PDB entry 2JA6 | X-ray diffraction, 4.00 A resolution | chains B and C of the 15 polymer chains in the assembly

Chain B:
Molecule: DNA-directed RNA polymerase II 140 kDa polypeptide
Organism: Saccharomyces cerevisiae
Notes: EC 2.7.7.6
UniProtKB: P08518 (RPB2_YEAST); numbering as in UniProt (aligned over 1-1224)
Amino-acid sequence (1224 residues; numbered 1 to 1224; the number before each row is that of its first residue):
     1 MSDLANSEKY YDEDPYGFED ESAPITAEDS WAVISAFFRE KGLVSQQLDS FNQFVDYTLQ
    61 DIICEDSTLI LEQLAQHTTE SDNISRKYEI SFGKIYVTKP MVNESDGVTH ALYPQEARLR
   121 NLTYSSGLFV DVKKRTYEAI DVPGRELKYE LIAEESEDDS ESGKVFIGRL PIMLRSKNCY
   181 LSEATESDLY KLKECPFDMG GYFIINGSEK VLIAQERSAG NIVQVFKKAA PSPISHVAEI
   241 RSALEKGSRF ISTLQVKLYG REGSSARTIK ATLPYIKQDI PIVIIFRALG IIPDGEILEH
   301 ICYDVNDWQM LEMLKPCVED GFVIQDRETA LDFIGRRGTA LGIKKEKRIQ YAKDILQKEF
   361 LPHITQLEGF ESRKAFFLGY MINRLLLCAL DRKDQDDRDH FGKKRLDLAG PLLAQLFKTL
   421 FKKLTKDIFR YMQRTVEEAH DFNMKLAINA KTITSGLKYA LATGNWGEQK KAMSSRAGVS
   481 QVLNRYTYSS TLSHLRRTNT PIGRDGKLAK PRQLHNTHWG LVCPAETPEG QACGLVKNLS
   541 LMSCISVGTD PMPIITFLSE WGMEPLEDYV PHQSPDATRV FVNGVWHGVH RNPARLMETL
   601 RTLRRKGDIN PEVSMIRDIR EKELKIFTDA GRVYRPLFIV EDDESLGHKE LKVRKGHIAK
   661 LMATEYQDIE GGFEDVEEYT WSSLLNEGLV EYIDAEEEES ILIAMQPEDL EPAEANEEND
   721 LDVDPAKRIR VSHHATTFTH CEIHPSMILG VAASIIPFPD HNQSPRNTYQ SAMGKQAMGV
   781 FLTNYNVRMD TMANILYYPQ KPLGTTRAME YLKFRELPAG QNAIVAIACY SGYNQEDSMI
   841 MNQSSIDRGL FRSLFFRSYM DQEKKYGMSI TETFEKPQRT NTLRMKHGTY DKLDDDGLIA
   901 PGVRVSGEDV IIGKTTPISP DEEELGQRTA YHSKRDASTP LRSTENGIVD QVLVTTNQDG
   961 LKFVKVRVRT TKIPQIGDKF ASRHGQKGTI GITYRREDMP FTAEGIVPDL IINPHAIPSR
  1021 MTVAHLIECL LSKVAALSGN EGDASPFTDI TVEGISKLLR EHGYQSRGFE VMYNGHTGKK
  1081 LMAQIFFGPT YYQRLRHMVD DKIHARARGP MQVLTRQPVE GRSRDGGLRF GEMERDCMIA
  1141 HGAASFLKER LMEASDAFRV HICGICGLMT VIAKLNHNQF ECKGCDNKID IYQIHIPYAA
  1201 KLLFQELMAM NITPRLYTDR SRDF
Disordered / not traced: 1-17, 71-89, 134-163, 438-445, 503-509, 669-677, 716-721, 920-932
Ion coordination: Zn2+: Cys1163, Cys1166, Cys1182, Cys1185

Chain C:
Molecule: DNA-directed RNA polymerase II 45KDA polypeptide
Organism: Saccharomyces cerevisiae
Notes: EC 2.7.7.6
UniProtKB: P16370 (RPB3_YEAST); numbering as in UniProt (aligned over 1-318)
Amino-acid sequence (318 residues; row label = number of the first residue in the row):
     1 MSEEGPQVKI REASKDNVDF ILSNVDLAMA NSLRRVMIAE IPTLAIDSVE VETNTTVLAD
    61 EFIAHRLGLI PLQSMDIEQL EYSRDCFCED HCDKCSVVLT LQAFGESEST TNVYSKDLVI
   121 VSNLMGRNIG HPIIQDKEGN GVLICKLRKG QELKLTCVAK KGIAKEHAKW GPAAAIEFEY
   181 DPWNKLKHTD YWYEQDSAKE WPQSKNCEYE DPPNEGDPFD YKAQADTFYM NVESVGSIPV
   241 DQVVVRGIDT LQKKVASILL ALTQMDQDKV NFASGDNNTA SNMLGSNEDV MMTGAEQDPY
   301 SNASQMGNTG SGGYDNAW
Disordered / not traced: 1, 269-318
Ion coordination: Zn2+: Cys86, Cys88, Cys95
Swiss-Prot annotation at these positions:
  - binding site (Zn(2+)): Cys86, Cys88, Cys92, Cys95
  - modified residue: Ser2 (N-acetylserine)
  - natural variant: Ala30 (A30D: In mutant RPB3-1)
  - mutagenesis: Lys9 (K9E: Transcript termination readthrough)

How chain B and chain C interact:
Residue-residue contacts - 72 pairs, chain B then chain C:
  Tyr797(B) - Glu61(C)
  Tyr797(B) - Phe62(C)
  Tyr798(B) - Phe62(C)  hydrophobic
  Tyr798(B) - Arg66(C)  hydrogen bond
  Asp847(B) - His65(C)  hydrogen bond (backbone-side chain)
  Asp847(B) - His167(C)  salt bridge
  Asp847(B) - Ala168(C)
  Arg848(B) - His65(C)
  Arg848(B) - Leu69(C)
  Arg848(B) - Ala168(C)
  Gly849(B) - His65(C)
  Arg852(B) - His65(C)
  Arg969(B) - Ala59(C)
  Arg969(B) - Asp60(C)  salt bridge
  Arg969(B) - Glu61(C)  salt bridge
  Thr971(B) - Glu61(C)  hydrogen bond
  Arg995(B) - Lys165(C)
  Arg996(B) - Arg34(C)  hydrogen bond (backbone-side chain)
  Arg996(B) - Ile38(C)
  Arg996(B) - Ala173(C)
  Arg996(B) - Ala174(C)
  Arg996(B) - Ala175(C)
  Arg996(B) - Ile176(C)
  Glu997(B) - Arg34(C)
  Glu997(B) - Arg35(C)  hydrogen bond (backbone-side chain)
  Glu997(B) - Ala39(C)
  Asp998(B) - Arg35(C)  salt bridge
  Phe1001(B) - Arg34(C)
  Phe1001(B) - Phe178(C)  hydrophobic
  Ala1003(B) - Glu177(C)
  Ala1003(B) - Phe178(C)  hydrogen bond (backbone-backbone)
  Ala1003(B) - Glu179(C)
  Glu1004(B) - Glu177(C)
  Gly1005(B) - Ile176(C)
  Arg1060(B) - Lys199(C)
  Arg1060(B) - Pro202(C)
  Gly1063(B) - Pro202(C)
  Gln1065(B) - Glu200(C)
  Gln1065(B) - Trp201(C)
  Arg1067(B) - Trp192(C)
  Arg1067(B) - Glu194(C)  salt bridge
  Phe1069(B) - Trp192(C)
  Phe1069(B) - Trp201(C)  hydrophobic
  Glu1070(B) - Trp201(C)
  Tyr1073(B) - Phe178(C)
  Tyr1073(B) - Glu179(C)
  Tyr1073(B) - Tyr180(C)  hydrophobic
  Gly1075(B) - Asn31(C)
  Gly1075(B) - Arg34(C)
  Gly1075(B) - Arg35(C)  hydrogen bond (backbone-side chain)
  His1076(B) - Asn31(C)  hydrogen bond (backbone-side chain)
  Thr1077(B) - Asn31(C)  hydrogen bond (backbone-side chain)
  Gly1078(B) - Leu27(C)
  Gly1078(B) - Asn31(C)
  Gly1078(B) - Phe178(C)
  Gly1078(B) - Tyr180(C)
  Lys1079(B) - Leu27(C)
  Lys1079(B) - Tyr180(C)
  Lys1079(B) - His188(C)
  Lys1080(B) - Tyr180(C)  hydrogen bond (side chain-backbone)
  Lys1080(B) - Asp181(C)  hydrogen bond (side chain-backbone)
  Lys1080(B) - His188(C)
  Lys1080(B) - Thr189(C)
  Leu1081(B) - Thr189(C)
  Met1082(B) - Lys187(C)
  Met1082(B) - His188(C)
  Met1082(B) - Thr189(C)
  Met1082(B) - Asp190(C)  hydrogen bond (backbone-backbone)
  Gln1084(B) - Thr189(C)
  Gln1084(B) - Asp190(C)
  Gln1084(B) - Tyr191(C)  hydrogen bond (side chain-backbone)
  Gln1084(B) - Trp201(C)
Interface residues without a listed pair, chain B (39 interface residues in all): Tyr785, Asn786, Ser844, Thr970, Met999, Tyr1064, Val1071
Interface residues without a listed pair, chain C (39 interface residues in all): Ala28, Val57, Asn184

Overview:
The chain B/chain C interface involves 39 residues from each chain; the contacts include 13 hydrogen bonds and
5 salt bridges. Polar contacts include Asp847(B)-His167(C), Arg969(B)-Asp60(C) and Arg969(B)-Glu61(C). From
UniProt: 4 Zn2+-binding residues and one mutagenesis site on chain C.
Here chain B is DNA-directed RNA polymerase II 140 kDa polypeptide and chain C is DNA-directed RNA polymerase
II 45KDA polypeptide, both from Saccharomyces cerevisiae. Entry 2JA6 (CPD lesion containing RNA Polymerase II
elongation complex B) was determined by X-ray diffraction, deposited together with 2JA5, 2JA7 and 2JA8.
